PDB entry 6F44 | electron microscopy, 4.20 A resolution (low resolution: residue-level contacts below are approximate; hydrogen-bond / salt-bridge calls are withheld) | chains A and B of the 22 polymer chains in the assembly

[Chain A]
Protein: DNA-directed RNA polymerase III subunit RPC1
From: Saccharomyces cerevisiae (strain ATCC 204508 / S288c)
Notes: EC 2.7.7.6
UniProt: P04051 (RPC1_YEAST); residue numbers follow UniProt; this construct covers 1-1460
Amino-acid sequence (1460 residues; row label = number of the first residue in the row):
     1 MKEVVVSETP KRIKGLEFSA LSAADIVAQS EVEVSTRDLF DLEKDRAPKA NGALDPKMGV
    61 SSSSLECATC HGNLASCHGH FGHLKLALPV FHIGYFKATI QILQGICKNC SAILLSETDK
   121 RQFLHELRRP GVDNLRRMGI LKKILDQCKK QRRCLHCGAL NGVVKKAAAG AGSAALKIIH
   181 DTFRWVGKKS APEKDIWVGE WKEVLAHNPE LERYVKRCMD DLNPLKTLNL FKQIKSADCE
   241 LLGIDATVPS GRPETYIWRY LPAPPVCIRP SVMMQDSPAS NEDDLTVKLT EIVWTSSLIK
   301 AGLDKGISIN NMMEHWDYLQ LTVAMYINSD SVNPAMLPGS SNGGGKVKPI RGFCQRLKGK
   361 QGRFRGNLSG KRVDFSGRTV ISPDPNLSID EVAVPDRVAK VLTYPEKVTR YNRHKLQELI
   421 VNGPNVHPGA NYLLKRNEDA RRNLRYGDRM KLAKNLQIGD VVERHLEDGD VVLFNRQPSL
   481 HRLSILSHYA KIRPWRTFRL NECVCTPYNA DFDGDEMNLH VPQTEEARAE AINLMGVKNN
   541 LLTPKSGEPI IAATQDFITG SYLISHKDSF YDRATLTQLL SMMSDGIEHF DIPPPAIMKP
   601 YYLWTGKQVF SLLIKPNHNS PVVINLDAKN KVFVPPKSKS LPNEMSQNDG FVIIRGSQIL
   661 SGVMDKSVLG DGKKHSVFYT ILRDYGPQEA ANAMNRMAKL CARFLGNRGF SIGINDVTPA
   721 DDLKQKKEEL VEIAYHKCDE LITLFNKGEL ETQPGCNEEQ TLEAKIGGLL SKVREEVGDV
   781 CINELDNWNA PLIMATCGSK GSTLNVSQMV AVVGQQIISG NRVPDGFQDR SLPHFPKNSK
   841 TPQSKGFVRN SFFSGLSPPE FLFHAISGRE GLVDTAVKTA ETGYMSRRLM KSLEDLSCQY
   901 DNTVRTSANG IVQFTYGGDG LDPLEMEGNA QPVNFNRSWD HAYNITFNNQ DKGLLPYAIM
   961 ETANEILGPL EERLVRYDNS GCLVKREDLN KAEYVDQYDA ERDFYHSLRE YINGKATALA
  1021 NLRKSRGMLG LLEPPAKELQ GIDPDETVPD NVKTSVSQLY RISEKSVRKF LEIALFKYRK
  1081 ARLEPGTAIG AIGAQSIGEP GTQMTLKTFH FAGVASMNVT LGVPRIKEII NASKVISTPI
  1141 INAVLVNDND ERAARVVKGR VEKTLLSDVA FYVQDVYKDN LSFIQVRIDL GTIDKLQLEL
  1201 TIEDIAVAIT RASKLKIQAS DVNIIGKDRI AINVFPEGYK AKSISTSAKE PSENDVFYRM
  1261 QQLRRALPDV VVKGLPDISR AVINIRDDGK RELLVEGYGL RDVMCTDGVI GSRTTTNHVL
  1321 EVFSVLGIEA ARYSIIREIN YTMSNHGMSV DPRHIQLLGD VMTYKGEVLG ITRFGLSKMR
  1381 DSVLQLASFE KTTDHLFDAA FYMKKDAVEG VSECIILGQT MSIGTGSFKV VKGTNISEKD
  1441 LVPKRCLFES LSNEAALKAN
Disordered / not traced: 1, 169-174, 335-347, 1101-1116, 1237-1251, 1451-1460
Metal / ion sites: Zn2+ site 1 near H80 (its only coordinating residue here); Zn2+ site 2 near C107 (its only coordinating residue here)
UniProt features mapped onto this chain:
  - region: P858 to E870 (Bridging helix)
  - binding site (Zn(2+)): C67, C70, C77, H80, C107, C110, C154
  - binding site (Mg(2+)): D511, D513, D515
  - mutagenesis: T506 (T506I: Temperature-sensitive), N509 (N509Y: Temperature-sensitive), N518 (N518Q: Temperature-sensitive)

[Chain B]
Protein: DNA-directed RNA polymerase III subunit RPC2
From: Saccharomyces cerevisiae (strain ATCC 204508 / S288c)
Notes: EC 2.7.7.6
UniProt: P22276 (RPC2_YEAST); numbering as in UniProt (aligned over 1-1149)
Amino-acid sequence (1149 residues; numbered 1 to 1149; the number before each row is that of its first residue):
     1 MVAATKRRKT HIHKHVKDEA FDDLLKPVYK GKKLTDEINT AQDKWHLLPA FLKVKGLVKQ
    61 HLDSFNYFVD TDLKKIIKAN QLILSDVDPE FYLKYVDIRV GKKSSSSTKD YLTPPHECRL
   121 RDMTYSAPIY VDIEYTRGRN IIMHKDVEIG RMPIMLRSNK CILYDADESK MAKLNECPLD
   181 PGGYFIVNGT EKVILVQEQL SKNRIIVEAD EKKGIVQASV TSSTHERKSK TYVITKNGKI
   241 YLKHNSIAEE IPIAIVLKAC GILSDLEIMQ LVCGNDSSYQ DIFAVNLEES SKLDIYTQQQ
   301 ALEYIGAKVK TMRRQKLTIL QEGIEAIATT VIAHLTVEAL DFREKALYIA MMTRRVVMAM
   361 YNPKMIDDRD YVGNKRLELA GQLISLLFED LFKKFNNDFK LSIDKVLKKP NRAMEYDALL
   421 SINVHSNNIT SGLNRAISTG NWSLKRFKME RAGVTHVLSR LSYISALGMM TRISSQFEKS
   481 RKVSGPRALQ PSQFGMLCTA DTPEGEACGL VKNLALMTHI TTDDEEEPIK KLCYVLGVED
   541 ITLIDSASLH LNYGVYLNGT LIGSIRFPTK FVTQFRHLRR TGKVSEFISI YSNSHQMAVH
   601 IATDGGRICR PLIIVSDGQS RVKDIHLRKL LDGELDFDDF LKLGLVEYLD VNEENDSYIA
   661 LYEKDIVPSM THLEIEPFTI LGAVAGLIPY PHHNQSPRNT YQCAMGKQAI GAIAYNQFKR
   721 IDTLLYLMTY PQQPMVKTKT IELIDYDKLP AGQNATVAVM SYSGYDIEDA LVLNKSSIDR
   781 GFGRCETRRK TTTVLKRYAN HTQDIIGGMR VDENGDPIWQ HQSLGPDGLG EVGMKVQSGQ
   841 IYINKSVPTN SADAPNPNNV NVQTQYREAP VIYRGPEPSH IDQVMMSVSD NDQALIKVLL
   901 RQNRRPELGD KFSSRHGQKG VCGIIVKQED MPFNDQGIVP DIIMNPHGFP SRMTVGKMIE
   961 LISGKAGVLN GTLEYGTCFG GSKLEDMSKI LVDQGFNYSG KDMLYSGITG ECLQAYIFFG
  1021 PIYYQKLKHM VLDKMHARAR GPRAVLTRQP TEGRSRDGGL RLGEMERDCV IAYGASQLLL
  1081 ERLMISSDAF EVDVCDKCGL MGYSGWCTTC KSAENIIKMT IPYAAKLLFQ ELLSMNIAPR
  1141 LRLEDIFQQ
Disordered / not traced: 1-35
Metal / ion sites: Zn2+: C1095, K1097
UniProt features mapped onto this chain:
  - zinc finger: C1095 to C1110 (C4-type)
  - binding site (Zn(2+)): C1095, C1098, C1107, C1110

[Interface between chain A and chain B]
Pairs across the interface - 286 pairs, chain A then chain B:
  P10(A) with D1145(B); I1146(B)
  K11(A) with I1117(B); M1119(B); E1144(B); D1145(B); I1146(B)
  R12(A) with L1143(B); E1144(B); I1146(B)
  I13(A) with L1141(B); R1142(B); L1143(B)
  K14(A) with R1142(B); E1144(B)
  G15(A) with R1142(B)
  L16(A) with R1140(B); L1141(B)
  E17(A) with A1138(B); P1139(B); R1140(B); R1142(B)
  F18(A) with A1138(B); P1139(B)
  S19(A) with I1137(B); A1138(B)
  A20(A) with N1136(B)
  L21(A) with L1133(B); N1136(B)
  A28(A) with T1108(B); T1109(B)
  Q29(A) with T1108(B)
  C70(A) with Y1103(B)
  L74(A) with R1048(B)
  H78(A) with F1090(B); K1126(B); Q1130(B)
  H80(A) with Y1103(B)
  F81(A) with L1133(B)
  H92(A) with N1136(B)
  Y95(A) with N1136(B); I1137(B)
  T255(A) with N1136(B)
  W258(A) with M1135(B); N1136(B)
  P262(A) with S1134(B)
  P264(A) with S1134(B)
  I268(A) with L1046(B); Q1130(B)
  F353(A) with E1131(B); S1134(B); M1135(B)
  R356(A) with E1131(B)
  L357(A) with E1131(B)
  Q361(A) with R1061(B)
  R363(A) with A1124(B); L1127(B)
  R365(A) with R1061(B)
  G366(A) with R1061(B)
  N367(A) with Q1049(B); A1124(B)
  L368(A) with A1124(B); A1125(B)
  S369(A) with E1064(B)
  G370(A) with R1061(B); L1062(B); G1063(B)
  K371(A) with R1061(B); L1062(B); L1083(B); P1122(B)
  R372(A) with P1050(B); E1052(B); G1059(B); L1060(B); R1061(B); S1087(B)
  V373(A) with P1050(B); G1059(B); L1060(B); L1062(B); R1082(B)
  D374(A) with R1038(B); A1039(B); R1043(B); P1050(B); R1082(B); S1086(B)
  F375(A) with R1038(B); A1039(B); R1040(B); S1086(B)
  S376(A) with A1037(B); R1038(B); L1060(B)
  G377(A) with H1036(B)
  R378(A) with K1034(B); H1036(B); L1060(B)
  T379(A) with M1035(B)
  V380(A) with V1031(B)
  S382(A) with L908(B)
  P383(A) with Y765(B)
  D384(A) with Y765(B)
  P385(A) with G764(B); Y765(B)
  N386(A) with Y765(B)
  V398(A) with A1037(B)
  V401(A) with A1039(B)
  R441(A) with R1040(B)
  L473(A) with L1078(B)
  N475(A) with E1066(B)
  Q477(A) with E1066(B)
  S479(A) with M1065(B)
  H481(A) with C1069(B)
  R482(A) with C1069(B); A1072(B); Y1073(B)
  I485(A) with C1069(B); Y1073(B)
  L486(A) with Y1073(B)
  W495(A) with L908(B)
  R496(A) with E877(B); L1032(B); M1035(B)
  T497(A) with L908(B)
  R499(A) with L908(B)
  E502(A) with I767(B)
  A510(A) with E768(B)
  D511(A) with E768(B); D769(B)
  F512(A) with E768(B); V921(B)
  D513(A) with K911(B); K919(B); V921(B)
  G514(A) with V921(B)
  N518(A) with L1060(B)
  H520(A) with L1062(B); R1082(B)
  V521(A) with R1082(B)
  P522(A) with E1081(B)
  Q523(A) with E1081(B)
  T524(A) with E1081(B)
  E526(A) with Q1077(B)
  A527(A) with L1078(B)
  E530(A) with A1075(B)
  L534(A) with Y1073(B)
  M535(A) with Y1073(B); L1078(B)
  N540(A) with Y1073(B)
  T554(A) with I767(B)
  Q555(A) with I767(B); E768(B); H947(B)
  D556(A) with D766(B); I767(B); H947(B)
  F557(A) with I767(B)
  T559(A) with H947(B)
  A702(A) with S763(B); G764(B)
  L705(A) with S761(B)
  G706(A) with M760(B); S761(B); Y762(B)
  N707(A) with S1006(B); I1008(B); L1013(B)
  R708(A) with L1013(B); Q1014(B); A1015(B)
  G709(A) with A1015(B)
  F710(A) with M760(B); S761(B); P946(B)
  S711(A) with V759(B); M760(B); P946(B); Y1016(B); I1017(B); F1018(B)
  I712(A) with P946(B); F949(B); F1018(B)
  G713(A) with M958(B); F1018(B)
  I714(A) with M958(B); I959(B)
  N715(A) with Y998(B); S999(B); K1001(B)
  D716(A) with K1001(B)
  V717(A) with M958(B)
  M794(A) with P950(B)
  K800(A) with H947(B); S951(B)
  N805(A) with M953(B)
  Q808(A) with M953(B)
  M809(A) with F949(B); P950(B)
  F827(A) with E654(B); N655(B)
  Q828(A) with N655(B)
  R830(A) with E654(B); N655(B); S657(B); Y658(B)
  S831(A) with P491(B)
  L832(A) with P491(B)
  P833(A) with E654(B); S657(B); Y658(B); I659(B)
  H834(A) with F494(B); Y658(B); I659(B); L661(B)
  F835(A) with Y658(B)
  P836(A) with Y658(B)
  F852(A) with H693(B); M953(B); V955(B)
  F853(A) with H693(B); L984(B)
  S854(A) with H693(B)
  L856(A) with H692(B); F979(B)
  P858(A) with F494(B); L661(B); Y662(B); P677(B); F979(B)
  P859(A) with L661(B)
  F861(A) with I680(B); F979(B)
  L862(A) with F494(B)
  H864(A) with Q695(B); S696(B)
  A865(A) with S696(B)
  I866(A) with L489(B)
  G868(A) with P697(B)
  R869(A) with L489(B); T499(B); T502(B)
  L872(A) with E504(B); C508(B); T700(B); Y701(B)
  V873(A) with R487(B)
  G883(A) with M1065(B)
  R887(A) with E1064(B)
  M890(A) with D1068(B); I1071(B)
  E894(A) with R1067(B)
  A1088(A) with I1071(B)
  A1091(A) with A1072(B)
  I1092(A) with A1072(B)
  Q1095(A) with D1068(B); C1069(B)
  Y1258(A) with S291(B); K292(B)
  R1265(A) with V285(B)
  L1396(A) with L1132(B); I1137(B)
  F1397(A) with I1137(B)
  A1400(A) with I1137(B)
  V1411(A) with I1071(B)
  I1415(A) with L1079(B)
  I1416(A) with P1122(B); A1125(B)
  L1417(A) with P1122(B)
  G1418(A) with L1080(B); M1084(B); P1122(B)
  Q1419(A) with L1080(B)
  T1420(A) with Q1077(B); L1080(B)
  M1421(A) with I1071(B); S1076(B)
  G1424(A) with G1074(B)
  T1425(A) with G1074(B); A1075(B); S1076(B)
  G1426(A) with S1076(B)
  K1429(A) with Q1149(B)
Other interface residues (no listed pair), chain A (183 interface residues in all): T9, D25, T69, A75, G79, P265, P270, P278, Y326, I327, F364, I381, R397, L402, E463, R476, L483, E516, G826, D829, G855, S857, A876, C1414, I1423
Other interface residues (no listed pair), chain B (157 interface residues in all): Y371, S492, H595, D656, P691, A852, E907, G909, C922, G923, N945, I962, V1045, T1047, D1088, E1091, D1093, G1102, L1128, F1129, F1147

[In short]
The interface between chain A and chain B involves 183 residues on one side and 157 on the other. UniProt
lists 7 Zn2+-binding residues, 3 Mg2+-binding residues and 3 mutagenesis sites on chain A; 4 Zn2+-binding
residues on chain B.
Here chain A is DNA-directed RNA polymerase III subunit RPC1 and chain B is DNA-directed RNA polymerase III
subunit RPC2, both from Saccharomyces cerevisiae (strain ATCC 204508 / S288c). Entry 6F44 (RNA Polymerase III
closed complex CC2) was determined by electron microscopy (same publication as 6F40, 6F41 and 6F42).
